Entry 9BHC (electron microscopy, 2.75 A resolution); this record covers chains D and A of the 4 polymer chains in the assembly.

[Chain D (and A)]
Name: Undecaprenyl-phosphate 4-deoxy-4-formamido-L-arabinose transferase
From: Salmonella enterica subsp. enterica serovar Typhimurium
Notes: EC 2.4.2.53; chain A of this document is another copy of the same molecule, construct and numbering; everything in this record applies to it too
UniProtKB: A0A663DHR7 (A0A663DHR7_SALER); residue numbers follow UniProt; this construct covers 1-327
Amino-acid sequence (327 residues; each row starts with the number of its first residue):
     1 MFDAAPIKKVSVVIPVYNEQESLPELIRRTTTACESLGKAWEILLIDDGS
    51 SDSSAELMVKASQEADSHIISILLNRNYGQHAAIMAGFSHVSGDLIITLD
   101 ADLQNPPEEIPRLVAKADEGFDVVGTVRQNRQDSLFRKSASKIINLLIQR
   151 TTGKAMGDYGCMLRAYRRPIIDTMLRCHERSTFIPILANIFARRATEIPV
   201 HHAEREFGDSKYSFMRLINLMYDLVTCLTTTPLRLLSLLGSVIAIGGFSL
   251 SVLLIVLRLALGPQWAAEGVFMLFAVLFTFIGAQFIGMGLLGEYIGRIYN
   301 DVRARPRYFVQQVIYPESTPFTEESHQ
Disordered / not traced: 1-2, 205-212, 318-327 (chain A: 204-212, 318-327)
Reported in the primary citation:
  - self-association interface (contacts with another copy of this molecule); pairs are residue here / residue on that copy: Asn75-Phe191, Asn75-Phe309, Arg76-Asn189 (backbone contact), Tyr78-Phe191, Arg180-Asp301, Ile190-Arg76 (backbone contact), Ala192-Arg76 (backbone contact), Tyr222-Ser237, Asp223-Arg234 (salt bridge), Asp223-Arg297 (salt bridge), Arg234-Asn219 (hydrogen bond), Arg305-Arg180 (hydrogen bond), Arg307-Arg180 (hydrogen bond), Leu73, Thr152, Phe309, Gln312, Ile314

[Chain D / chain A interface]
Pairs across the interface (90):
  Ala55(D) - Met1(A)  hydrophobic
  Val59(D) - Phe2(A)  hydrophobic
  Val59(D) - Ile314(A)  hydrophobic
  Ser62(D) - Ile314(A)
  Ser62(D) - Pro316(A)
  Ser67(D) - Pro316(A)
  Ile69(D) - Pro316(A)
  Ile70(D) - Ile314(A)
  Ile70(D) - Tyr315(A)  hydrophobic
  Ile70(D) - Pro316(A)
  Ser71(D) - Gln312(A)
  Ser71(D) - Val313(A)
  Ser71(D) - Ile314(A)  hydrogen bond (backbone-backbone)
  Ile72(D) - Val310(A)  hydrophobic
  Ile72(D) - Gln312(A)
  Ile72(D) - Val313(A)  hydrophobic
  Leu73(D) - Val310(A)
  Leu73(D) - Gln311(A)  hydrogen bond (backbone-backbone)
  Leu73(D) - Gln312(A)  hydrogen bond (backbone-backbone)
  Leu73(D) - Ile314(A)  hydrophobic
  Leu74(D) - Phe309(A)
  Leu74(D) - Val310(A)  hydrophobic
  Asn75(D) - Phe191(A)  hydrogen bond (side chain-backbone)
  Asn75(D) - Arg193(A)  hydrogen bond (backbone-side chain)
  Asn75(D) - Phe309(A)  hydrogen bond (backbone-backbone)
  Asn75(D) - Gln311(A)
  Arg76(D) - Thr152(A)
  Arg76(D) - Lys154(A)
  Arg76(D) - Asn189(A)  hydrogen bond (side chain-backbone)
  Arg76(D) - Ile190(A)  hydrogen bond (side chain-backbone)
  Arg76(D) - Ala192(A)
  Tyr78(D) - Phe191(A)
  Tyr78(D) - Arg307(A)
  Tyr78(D) - Tyr308(A)
  Tyr78(D) - Phe309(A)  hydrogen bond (side chain-backbone)
  Ala82(D) - Arg307(A)
  Ala82(D) - Tyr308(A)
  Met85(D) - Arg307(A)
  Ala86(D) - Tyr308(A)
  Ser89(D) - Tyr308(A)  hydrogen bond
  His90(D) - Val313(A)
  His90(D) - Tyr315(A)
  His178(D) - Asp301(A)
  Arg180(D) - Asp301(A)
  Arg180(D) - Ala304(A)
  Arg180(D) - Arg305(A)  hydrogen bond (side chain-backbone)
  Arg180(D) - Arg307(A)  hydrogen bond (backbone-side chain)
  Ser181(D) - Arg297(A)
  Ser181(D) - Asn300(A)  hydrogen bond
  Asn219(D) - Arg234(A)
  Tyr222(D) - Arg234(A)
  Tyr222(D) - Glu293(A)
  Asp223(D) - Arg234(A)  salt bridge
  Asp223(D) - Arg297(A)  salt bridge
  Val225(D) - Tyr294(A)
  Thr226(D) - Glu293(A)
  Thr226(D) - Tyr294(A)
  Thr226(D) - Arg297(A)  hydrogen bond
  Cys227(D) - Arg297(A)  hydrogen bond
  Thr229(D) - Tyr294(A)  hydrogen bond (backbone-side chain)
  Thr230(D) - Tyr294(A)
  Pro232(D) - Tyr294(A)
  Leu233(D) - Tyr294(A)  hydrophobic
  Leu236(D) - Gly287(A)
  Leu236(D) - Leu291(A)  hydrophobic
  Ile243(D) - Phe280(A)  hydrophobic
  Ile243(D) - Ala283(A)  hydrophobic
  Val270(D) - Val270(A)  hydrophobic
  Val270(D) - Leu273(A)
  Phe271(D) - Val270(A)  hydrophobic
  Leu277(D) - Leu277(A)  hydrophobic
  Phe278(D) - Leu273(A)  hydrophobic
  Phe278(D) - Val276(A)  hydrophobic
  Phe278(D) - Phe280(A)  hydrophobic
  Ile281(D) - Phe280(A)  hydrophobic
  Gln284(D) - Gln284(A)  hydrogen bond
  Phe285(D) - Phe280(A)
  Phe285(D) - Ala283(A)  hydrophobic
  Phe285(D) - Gln284(A)
  Met288(D) - Gln284(A)
  Met288(D) - Gly287(A)
  Met288(D) - Met288(A)  hydrophobic
  Met288(D) - Leu291(A)  hydrophobic
  Gly292(D) - Leu291(A)
  Ile295(D) - Tyr294(A)  hydrophobic
  Ile295(D) - Ile295(A)  hydrophobic
  Ile295(D) - Ile298(A)
  Tyr299(D) - Tyr294(A)  hydrophobic
  Tyr299(D) - Arg297(A)
  Tyr299(D) - Ile298(A)  hydrophobic
Also at the interface, not in a pair above, chain D (54 interface residues in all): Gln63, His68, His81, Glu179, Thr182, Leu250, Phe274, Leu291, Ile298, Arg303
Also at the interface, not in a pair above, chain A (43 interface residues in all): Ser237, Leu290, Val302, Pro306

[In short]
54 residues of chain D face 43 of chain A across their interface, with 17 hydrogen bonds and 2 salt bridges.
Polar contacts include Asp223(D)-Arg234(A), Asp223(D)-Arg297(A) and Asn75(D)-Phe191(A). The paper reports a
self-association interface involving Leu73(D), Asn75(D) and Arg76(D) among others.
Chain D and chain A are both Undecaprenyl-phosphate 4-deoxy-4-formamido-L-arabinose transferase (Salmonella
enterica subsp. enterica serovar Typhimurium); the structure, Salmonella undecaprenyl-phosphate
4-deoxy-4-formamido-L-arabinose transferase (ArnC), was determined by electron microscopy (same publication as
9BHE).
